1EQQ - chains A and D of the 6 polymer chains in the assembly; structure by X-ray diffraction, 3.20 A resolution.

Chain A:
Molecule: Single stranded DNA binding protein
Organism: Escherichia coli
Reference sequence: P02339 (SSB_ECOLI); numbering as in UniProt (aligned over 1-177)
Amino-acid sequence (178 residues; each row starts with the number of its first residue; numbering starts at 0):
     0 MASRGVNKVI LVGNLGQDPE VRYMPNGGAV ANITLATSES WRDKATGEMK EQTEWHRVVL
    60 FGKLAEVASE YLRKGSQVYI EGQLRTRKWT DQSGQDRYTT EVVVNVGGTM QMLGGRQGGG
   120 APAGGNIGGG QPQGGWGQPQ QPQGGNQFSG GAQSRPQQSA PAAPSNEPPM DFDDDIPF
Not modelled in the structure: 0, 115-177

Chain D:
Molecule: Single stranded DNA binding protein
Organism: Escherichia coli
Reference sequence: P02339 (SSB_ECOLI); residues 601-777 here correspond to UniProt positions 1-177 (UniProt number = residue number - 600)
Amino-acid sequence (178 residues; each row starts with the number of its first residue):
   600 MASRGVNKVI LVGNLGQDPE VRYMPNGGAV ANITLATSES WRDKATGEMK EQTEWHRVVL
   660 FGKLAEVASE YLRKGSQVYI EGQLRTRKWT DQSGQDRYTT EVVVNVGGTM QMLGGRQGGG
   720 APAGGNIGGG QPQGGWGQPQ QPQGGNQFSG GAQSRPQQSA PAAPSNEPPM DFDDDIPF
Not modelled in the structure: 600, 717-777

How chain A and chain D interact:
Pairs across the interface (6):
  Ile9(A) - Ile609(D)  hydrophobic
  Gln76(A) - Gln676(D)
  Gln76(A) - Met711(D)
  Met111(A) - Val611(D)  hydrophobic
  Met111(A) - Gln676(D)
  Leu112(A) - Leu712(D)  hydrophobic
Also at the interface, not in a pair above, chain A (6 interface residues in all): Val11, Tyr78
Also at the interface, not in a pair above, chain D (6 interface residues in all): Tyr678

In short:
The chain A/chain D interface involves 6 residues from each chain.
Chain A and chain D are both Single stranded DNA binding protein (Escherichia coli); the structure, Single
stranded DNA binding protein and ssdna complex, was determined by X-ray diffraction together with 1QVC from
the same study.
